6ZC1 - chain A; structure by X-ray diffraction, 1.27 A resolution.

Chain A:
Molecule: RahU protein
Source organism: Pseudomonas aeruginosa PAO1
UniProtKB: Q9I710 (Q9I710_PSEAE); residues 1-136 here = UniProt positions 1-136
Chain sequence (141 residues; numbered 1 to 141; the number before each row is that of its first residue):
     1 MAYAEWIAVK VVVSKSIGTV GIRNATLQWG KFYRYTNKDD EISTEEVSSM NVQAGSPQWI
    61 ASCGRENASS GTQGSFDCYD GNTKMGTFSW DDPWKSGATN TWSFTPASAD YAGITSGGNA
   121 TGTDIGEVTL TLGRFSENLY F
Disordered / not traced: 1, 139-141
Sequence notes: expression tag (137-141)
Reported in the primary citation:
  - mutagenesis - N100A: decreased stability
  - mutagenesis - W29A, W94A: abolished binding to CPE/POPC/cholesterol
  - mutagenesis - D39A, E41A: decreased binding to vesicles
  - mutagenesis - W94A: abolished binding to Sf9

Overview:
From the paper: W29A and W94A abolish binding to CPE/POPC/cholesterol; D39A and E41A reduce binding to
vesicles.
Chain A is RahU protein (Pseudomonas aeruginosa PAO1); the structure, Crystal structure of RahU protein from
Pseudomonas aeruginosa, was determined by X-ray diffraction, deposited together with 6ZC2.
